PDB entry 2HOB | X-ray diffraction, 1.95 A resolution | chains A and B

== Chain A ==
Name: Replicase polyprotein 1ab
Source organism: SARS coronavirus
Notes: EC 3.4.22.-; fragment: 3C-like proteinase
Reference sequence: P59641 (R1AB_CVHSA); residues 1-306 here correspond to UniProt positions 3241-3546 (UniProt number = residue number + 3240)
Amino-acid sequence (306 residues; numbered 1 to 306; the number before each row is that of its first residue):
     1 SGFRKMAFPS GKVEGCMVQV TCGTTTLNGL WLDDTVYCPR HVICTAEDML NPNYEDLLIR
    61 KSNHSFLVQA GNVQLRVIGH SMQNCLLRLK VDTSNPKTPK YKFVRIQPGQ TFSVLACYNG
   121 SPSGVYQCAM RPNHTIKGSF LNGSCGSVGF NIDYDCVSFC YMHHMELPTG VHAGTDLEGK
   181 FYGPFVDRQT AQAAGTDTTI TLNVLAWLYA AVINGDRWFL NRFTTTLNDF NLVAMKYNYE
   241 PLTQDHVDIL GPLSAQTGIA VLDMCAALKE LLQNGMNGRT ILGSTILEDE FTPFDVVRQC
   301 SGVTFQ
From the paper describing this entry:
  - binding site for N-[(5-methylisoxazol-3-yl)carbonyl]alanyl-L-valyl-N~1~-((1R, 2Z)-4-(benzyloxy)-4-oxo-1-{[(3R)-2-oxopyrrolidin-3-yl]methyl}but-2-enyl)-L-leucinamide (chain B): Phe140, Asn142, Gly143, His163
  - self-association interface (contacts with another copy of this molecule); pairs are residue here / residue on that copy: Ser1-Glu166, Ser1-Phe140 (backbone contact)
  - catalytic residues: His41, Cys145 (citing earlier work)

== Chain B ==
Name: N-[(5-methylisoxazol-3-yl)carbonyl]alanyl-L-valyl-N~1~-((1R, 2Z)-4-(benzyloxy)-4-oxo-1-{[(3R)-2-oxopyrrolidin-3-yl]methyl}but-2-enyl)-L-leucinamide
Amino-acid sequence (6 residues; each row starts with the number of its first residue):
     1 XAVLXX
Modified positions: 02J (5-methyl-1,2-oxazole-3-carboxylic acid) at position 1; PJE ((E,4S)-4-azanyl-5-[(3S)-2-oxidanylidenepyrrolidin-3-yl]pent-2-enoic acid) at position 5; 010 (phenylmethanol) at position 6

== Chain A / chain B interface ==
Pairs across the interface (37; chain A residue first):
  Thr25(A) with 010_6(B)
  Thr26(A) with 010_6(B)
  Leu27(A) with PJE_5(B)
  His41(A) with Leu4(B); PJE_5(B)
  Met49(A) with Leu4(B), hydrophobic; 010_6(B)
  Phe140(A) with PJE_5(B)
  Leu141(A) with PJE_5(B)
  Asn142(A) with PJE_5(B)
  Gly143(A) with PJE_5(B), hydrogen bond (backbone-backbone); 010_6(B)
  Ser144(A) with PJE_5(B)
  Cys145(A) with PJE_5(B), covalent bond
  His163(A) with PJE_5(B)
  His164(A) with Leu4(B); PJE_5(B), hydrogen bond (backbone-backbone)
  Met165(A) with Val3(B); Leu4(B), hydrophobic; PJE_5(B)
  Glu166(A) with 02J_1(B); Ala2(B); Val3(B), hydrogen bond (backbone-backbone); PJE_5(B)
  Pro168(A) with 02J_1(B)
  His172(A) with PJE_5(B)
  Asp187(A) with Leu4(B)
  Arg188(A) with Ala2(B); Leu4(B)
  Gln189(A) with Ala2(B); Val3(B); Leu4(B), hydrogen bond (side chain-backbone)
  Thr190(A) with 02J_1(B); Ala2(B), hydrogen bond (backbone-backbone)
  Ala191(A) with 02J_1(B)
  Gln192(A) with 02J_1(B); Ala2(B)
Interface residues without a listed pair, chain A (26 interface residues in all): Thr24, Tyr54, Leu167

== Summary ==
26 residues of chain A face 6 of chain B across their interface, with 1 covalent bond and 5 hydrogen bonds.
Among the polar pairs are Gln189(A)-Leu4(B), Gly143(A)-PJE_5(B) and His164(A)-PJE_5(B). From the paper:
catalytic residues His41(A) and Cys145(A); a binding site for
N-[(5-methylisoxazol-3-yl)carbonyl]alanyl-L-valyl-N~1~-((1R,
2Z)-4-(benzyloxy)-4-oxo-1-{[(3R)-2-oxopyrrolidin-3-yl]methyl}but-2-enyl)-L-leucinamide (chain B) at Phe140(A),
Asn142(A) and Gly143(A) among others.
Chain A is Replicase polyprotein 1ab (SARS coronavirus) and chain B is
N-[(5-methylisoxazol-3-yl)carbonyl]alanyl-L-valyl-N~1~-((1R,
2Z)-4-(benzyloxy)-4-oxo-1-{[(3R)-2-oxopyrrolidin-3-yl]methyl}but-2-enyl)-L-leucinamide; the structure, Crystal
structure of SARS-CoV main protease with authentic N and C-termini in complex with a Michael ..., was
determined by X-ray diffraction, deposited together with 2H2Z.
